3Q3G - chains C and G of the 3 polymer chains in the assembly; structure by X-ray diffraction, 2.70 A resolution.

== Chain C ==
Protein: Antibody Light Chain
Organism: Mus musculus
Notes: antibody fragment or engineered binder
Sequence (220 residues; each row starts with the number of its first residue):
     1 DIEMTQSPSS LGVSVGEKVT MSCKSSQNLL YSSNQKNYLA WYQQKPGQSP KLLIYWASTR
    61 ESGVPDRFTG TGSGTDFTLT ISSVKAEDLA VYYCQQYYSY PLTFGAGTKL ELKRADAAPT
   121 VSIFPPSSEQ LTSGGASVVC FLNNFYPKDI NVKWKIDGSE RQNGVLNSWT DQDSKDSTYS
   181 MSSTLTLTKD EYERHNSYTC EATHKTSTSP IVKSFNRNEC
Cystine bridges: Cys23-Cys94, Cys140-Cys200

== Chain G ==
Protein: Integrin alpha-M
Organism: Homo sapiens
Reference sequence: P11215 (ITAM_HUMAN); residues 132-321 here correspond to UniProt positions 148-337 (UniProt number = residue number + 16)
Sequence (190 residues; row label = number of the first residue in the row):
   132 DSDIAFLIDG SGSIIPHDFR RMKEFVSTVM EQLKKSKTLF SLMQYSEEFR IHFTFKEFQN
   192 NPNPRSLVKP ITQLLGRTHT ATGIRKVVRE LFNITNGARK NAFKILVVIT DGEKFGDPLG
   252 YEDVIPEADR EGVIRYVIGV GDAFRSEKSR QELNTIASKP PRDHVFQVNN FEALKTIQNQ
   312 LREKIFAIEG
Not modelled in the structure: 321
Metal / ion sites: Ca2+: Ser142, Ser144, Asp242 (shared with 1 residue of chain D)
Reported in the primary citation:
  - specificity-determining residues: Glu178

== Interface between chain C and chain G ==
Contacting residue pairs - 16 pairs, chain C then chain G:
  Tyr31(C) - Gly243(G)
  Tyr31(C) - Glu244(G)  hydrogen bond (side chain-backbone)
  Tyr31(C) - Phe246(G)  hydrophobic
  Ser32(C) - Glu244(G)  hydrogen bond
  Ser32(C) - Lys279(G)  hydrogen bond
  Ser33(C) - Gly243(G)
  Ser33(C) - Glu244(G)  hydrogen bond (side chain-backbone)
  Ser33(C) - Ala274(G)
  Tyr38(C) - Phe246(G)
  Tyr97(C) - Arg208(G)  hydrogen bond (backbone-side chain)
  Tyr98(C) - Arg208(G)
  Tyr98(C) - Phe246(G)
  Tyr98(C) - Gly247(G)
  Ser99(C) - Gly247(G)
  Tyr100(C) - Glu178(G)  hydrogen bond
  Tyr100(C) - Arg208(G)  hydrogen bond
Other interface residues (no listed pair), chain G (9 interface residues in all): Thr209

== Summary ==
The interface between chain C and chain G involves 8 residues on one side and 9 on the other; the contacts
include 7 hydrogen bonds. Among the polar pairs are Tyr31(C)-Glu244(G), Ser32(C)-Glu244(G) and
Ser32(C)-Lys279(G). Ser142(G), Ser144(G) and Asp242(G) coordinate Ca2+. From the paper: the specificity
determinant Glu178(G).
Chain C is Antibody Light Chain (Mus musculus) and chain G is Integrin alpha-M (Homo sapiens); the structure,
Crystal Structure of A-domain in complex with antibody, was determined by X-ray diffraction, deposited
together with 3QA3.
